PDB entry 4AT6 | X-ray diffraction, 2.55 A resolution | chains A and B

Chain A:
Name: Fab 14H7 heavy chain
From: Mus musculus
Notes: antibody fragment or engineered binder
Amino-acid sequence (217 residues; row label = number of the first residue in the row; note: 1 number in that range is skipped by the numbering (no residue carries it; nothing is unmodelled there)):
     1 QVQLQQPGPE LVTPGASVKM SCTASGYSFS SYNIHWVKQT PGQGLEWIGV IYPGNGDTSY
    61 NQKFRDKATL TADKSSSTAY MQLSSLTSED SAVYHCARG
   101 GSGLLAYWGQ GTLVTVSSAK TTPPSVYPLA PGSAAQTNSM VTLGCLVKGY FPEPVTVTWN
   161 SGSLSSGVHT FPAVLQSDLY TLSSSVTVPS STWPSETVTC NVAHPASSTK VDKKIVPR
Not modelled in the structure: 1-5
Disulfides: Cys22-Cys96, Cys145-Cys200

Chain B:
Name: Fab 14H7 light chain
From: Mus musculus
Notes: antibody fragment or engineered binder
Amino-acid sequence (212 residues; row label = number of the first residue in the row):
     1 QAVVTQESAL TTSPGETVTL TCRSSTGAVT TSNYANWVQE TPDHLFTGLI GGTNNRAPGV
    61 PARFSGSLIG DKAALTITGA QTEDEAIYFC ALWYSNHLVF GGGTKLTVLG QPKSSPSVTL
   121 FPPSSEELET NKATLVCTIT DFYPGVVTVD WKVDGTPVTQ GMETTQPSKQ SNNKYMASSY
   181 LTLTARAWER HSSYSCQVTH EGHTVEKSLS RA
Disulfides: Cys22-Cys90, Cys137-Cys196

How chain A and chain B interact:
Contacting residue pairs (59):
  His35(A) - Trp93(B)
  Gln39(A) - Glu40(B)  hydrogen bond
  Gln39(A) - Phe46(B)
  Leu45(A) - Phe46(B)  hydrophobic
  Leu45(A) - Phe100(B)
  Trp47(A) - Trp93(B)  hydrophobic
  Trp47(A) - His97(B)
  Trp47(A) - Leu98(B)
  Trp47(A) - Phe100(B)  hydrophobic
  Asn61(A) - Gln1(B)
  Asn61(A) - His97(B)  hydrogen bond
  Gln62(A) - Gln1(B)
  Gly103(A) - Gly51(B)
  Leu104(A) - Gly51(B)
  Leu105(A) - Val38(B)  hydrophobic
  Leu105(A) - Gly48(B)
  Ala106(A) - Gly48(B)  hydrogen bond (backbone-backbone)
  Trp108(A) - Val38(B)  hydrophobic
  Trp108(A) - Phe46(B)
  Tyr127(A) - Ser124(B)
  Tyr127(A) - Glu126(B)
  Tyr127(A) - Glu127(B)
  Pro128(A) - Ser124(B)
  Leu129(A) - Phe121(B)
  Leu129(A) - Val136(B)  hydrophobic
  Ala130(A) - Phe121(B)
  Ala130(A) - Pro122(B)
  Pro131(A) - Pro122(B)
  Ser133(A) - Ser208(B)
  Ser133(A) - Leu209(B)
  Ala134(A) - Leu120(B)
  Ala134(A) - Ser208(B)
  Ala134(A) - Leu209(B)  hydrophobic
  Ala135(A) - Val118(B)
  Ala135(A) - Thr119(B)
  Ala135(A) - Lys207(B)
  Thr137(A) - Ser117(B)
  Thr142(A) - Phe121(B)
  Leu146(A) - Thr134(B)
  Leu146(A) - Tyr180(B)  hydrophobic
  Lys148(A) - Glu127(B)  salt bridge
  Lys148(A) - Thr134(B)
  His169(A) - Thr140(B)
  Phe171(A) - Thr138(B)
  Phe171(A) - Thr140(B)
  Phe171(A) - Ala177(B)
  Phe171(A) - Ser178(B)
  Pro172(A) - Thr165(B)
  Val174(A) - Glu163(B)
  Val174(A) - Thr164(B)
  Val174(A) - Thr165(B)
  Val174(A) - Tyr180(B)  hydrophobic
  Leu182(A) - Tyr180(B)
  Ser183(A) - Val136(B)
  Ser183(A) - Tyr180(B)  hydrogen bond (backbone-side chain)
  Lys213(A) - Glu126(B)  salt bridge
  Arg218(A) - Pro122(B)
  Arg218(A) - Pro123(B)  hydrogen bond (side chain-backbone)
  Arg218(A) - Ser124(B)
Other interface residues (no listed pair), chain A (41 interface residues in all): Val37, Val50, Tyr60, His95, Gly109, Gln136, Thr170, Leu175, Gln176, Thr181
Other interface residues (no listed pair), chain B (51 interface residues in all): Asn36, Leu45, Thr47, Ile50, Gly52, Asn55, Ala57, Pro58, Phe89, Asn96, Ser125, Lys132, Ile139, Gln166, Ser168, Gln170, Met176, Thr182

Overview:
41 residues of chain A face 51 of chain B across their interface; the contacts include 5 hydrogen bonds and 2
salt bridges. Polar pairs include Lys148(A)-Glu127(B), Lys213(A)-Glu126(B) and Gln39(A)-Glu40(B).
Chain A is Fab 14H7 heavy chain and chain B is Fab 14H7 light chain, both from Mus musculus; the structure,
Fab fragment of antiporphyrin antibody 14H7, was determined by X-ray diffraction together with 4AMK from the
same study.
